Entry 8FAE (electron microscopy, 3.80 A resolution); this record covers chains B and E of the 6 polymer chains in the assembly.

Chain B:
Molecule: Envelope glycoprotein gp41
Organism: Human immunodeficiency virus 1
Reference sequence: O40222 (O40222_9HIV1); residues 519-664 here correspond to UniProt positions 517-662 (UniProt number = residue number - 2)
Amino-acid sequence (146 residues; numbered 519 to 664; the number before each row is that of its first residue):
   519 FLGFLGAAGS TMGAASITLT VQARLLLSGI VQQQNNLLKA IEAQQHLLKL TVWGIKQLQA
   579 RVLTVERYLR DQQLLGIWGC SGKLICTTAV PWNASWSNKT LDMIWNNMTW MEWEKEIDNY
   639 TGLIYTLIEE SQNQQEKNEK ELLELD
Not modelled in the structure: 519
Sequence notes: conflict Lys557 (Arg555 in O40222), Lys633 (Arg631 in O40222), Lys658 (Gln656 in O40222); engineered mutation Lys567 (Gln565 in O40222), Thr582 (Ala580 in O40222)
Cystine bridges: Cys598-Cys604
Covalently attached groups: N-acetylglucosamine (NAG) linked to Asn611, Asn637; glycan linked to Asn616, Asn625
From the paper describing this entry:
  - self-association interface (contacts with another copy of this molecule); pairs are residue here / residue on that copy: Gln652-Thr538 (hydrogen bond)

Chain E:
Molecule: Envelope glycoprotein gp120
Organism: Human immunodeficiency virus 1
Reference sequence: O40222 (O40222_9HIV1); the construct lacks a stretch of the UniProt sequence and is renumbered around it, so the offset changes along the chain: 32-146 = UniProt 31-145; 150-309 = UniProt 146-305; 312-321 = UniProt 306-315; 322-395 = UniProt 317-390; 2 more segments
Amino-acid sequence (472 residues; row label = number of the first residue in the row; note: 5 numbers in that range are skipped by the numbering (no residue carries them; nothing is unmodelled there)):
    32 EKLWVTVYYG VPVWKEATTT LFCASDAKAY DTEVHNVWAT HACVPTDPNP QEVVLENVTE
    92 NFNMWKNNMV EQMHEDIISL WDESLKPCVK LTPLCVTLNC TDLRNVTNIN NSSEG
   150 MRGEIKNCSF NITTSIKDKV KKDYALFYKL DVVPIDNDNT SYRLINCNTS TITQACPKVS
   210 FEPIPIHYCT PAGFAILKCK DKKFNGTGPC KNVSTVQCTH GIKPVVSTQL LLNGSLAEEE
   270 VVIRSSNFTD NAKNIIVQLK ESVEINCTRP NNNTRKSIHI
   312 GPGKAFYTTG
  321A D
   322 IIGDIRQAHC NISRTKWNNT LNQIATKLKE QFGNNKTIVF NQSSGGDPEI VMHSFNCGGE
   382 FFYCNSTQLF NSTW
  395A N
   396 FNGTWNLTQS NGTEGNDTIT LPCKIKQIIN MWQEVGKAMY APPIRGQIRC SSNITGLILT
   456 RDGGNNHNN
  464A D
   465 TETFRPGGGD MRDNWRSELY KYKVVKIEPL GVAPTKAKRR V
Not modelled in the structure: 32, 140-143
Sequence notes: conflict Lys33 (Asn32 in O40222), Lys166 (Arg162 in O40222), Lys178 (Arg174 in O40222), Lys252 (Arg248 in O40222), Lys315 (Arg309 in O40222), Lys419 (Arg415 in O40222); engineered mutation Glu114 (Gln113 in O40222)
Cystine bridges: Cys54-Cys74, Cys119-Cys205, Cys126-Cys196, Cys131-Cys157, Cys218-Cys247, Cys228-Cys239, Cys296-Cys331, Cys378-Cys445, Cys385-Cys418
Covalently attached groups: N-acetylglucosamine (NAG) linked to Asn88, Asn130, Asn156, Asn160, Asn197, Asn234, Asn241, Asn262, Asn276, Asn295, Asn301, Asn332, Asn356, Asn362, Asn386, Asn392, Asn448; glycan linked to Asn188, Asn339, Asn401
Residues lining bound ligands: 83G (1-[(2R)-4-(benzenecarbonyl)-2-methylpiperazin-1-yl]-2-(4-methoxy-1H-pyrrolo[2,3-b]pyridin-3-yl)ethane-1,2-dione): Ile108, Ile109, Trp112, Asp113, Leu116, Val255, Glu370, Ser375, Phe376, Asn377, Phe382, Tyr384, Ile424, Asn425, Met426, Trp427, Lys432, Ala433, Met434, Met475
From the paper describing this entry:
  - post-translational modification sites: Asn156, Asn301, Asn339, Asn362

Interface between chain B and chain E:
Contacting residue pairs (5):
  Leu661(B) - Arg504(E)
  Glu662(B) - Ala501(E)
  Glu662(B) - Lys502(E)
  Glu662(B) - Arg504(E)
  Leu663(B) - Lys500(E)
Other interface residues (no listed pair), chain B (4 interface residues in all): Glu659
Other interface residues (no listed pair), chain E (5 interface residues in all): Thr499

Overview:
4 residues of chain B and 5 residues of chain E are in contact. Chain E binds compound 83G. Covalently linked
N-acetylglucosamine: at Asn611(B) and Asn637(B). Covalently linked N-acetylglucosamine: at Asn88(E),
Asn130(E), Asn156(E), Asn160(E), Asn197(E) and Asn234(E) and 11 more. From the paper: modification sites
Asn156(E), Asn301(E) and Asn339(E) among others; a self-association interface involving Gln652(B).
Chain B is Envelope glycoprotein gp41 and chain E is Envelope glycoprotein gp120, both from Human
immunodeficiency virus 1; the structure, Asymmetric structure of cleaved HIV-1 AE2 envelope glycoprotein
trimer in styrene-maleic acid lipid nanoparticles (AE2.1), was determined by electron microscopy, deposited
together with 8FAD.
